PDB entry 5AZJ | X-ray diffraction, 2.61 A resolution | chains A and B

Chain A:
Molecule: Glycerol kinase
Organism: Trypanosoma brucei gambiense
Notes: EC 2.7.1.30
UniProtKB: D3KVM3 (D3KVM3_TRYBG); numbering as in UniProt (aligned over 1-512)
Sequence (518 residues; each row starts with the number of its first residue; numbers below 1 keep their minus sign (Gly-5 is residue -5)):
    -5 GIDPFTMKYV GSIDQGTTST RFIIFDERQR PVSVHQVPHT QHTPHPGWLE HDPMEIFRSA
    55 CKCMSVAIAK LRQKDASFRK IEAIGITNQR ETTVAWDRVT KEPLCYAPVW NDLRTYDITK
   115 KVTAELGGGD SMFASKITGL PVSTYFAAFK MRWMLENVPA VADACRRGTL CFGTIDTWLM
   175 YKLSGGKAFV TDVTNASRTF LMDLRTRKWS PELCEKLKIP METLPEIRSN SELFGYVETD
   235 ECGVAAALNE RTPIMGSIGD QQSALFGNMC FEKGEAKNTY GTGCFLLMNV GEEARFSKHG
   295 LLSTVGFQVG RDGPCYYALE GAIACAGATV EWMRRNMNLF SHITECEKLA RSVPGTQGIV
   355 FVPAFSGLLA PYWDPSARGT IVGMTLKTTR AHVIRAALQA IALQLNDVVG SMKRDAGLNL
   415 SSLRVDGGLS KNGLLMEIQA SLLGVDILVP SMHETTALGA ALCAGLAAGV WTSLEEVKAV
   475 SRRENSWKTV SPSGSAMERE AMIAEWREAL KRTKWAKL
Disordered / not traced: -5 to -2, 512
Construct notes: expression tag (-5 to 0)
Small-molecule neighbours: 4-nitrophenyl phosphate (4NP): Gly10, Thr11, Thr12, Ser13, Trp104, Thr276, Gly277, Phe279

Chain B:
Molecule: Glycerol kinase
Organism: Trypanosoma brucei gambiense
Notes: EC 2.7.1.30
UniProtKB: D3KVM3 (D3KVM3_TRYBG); numbering as in UniProt (aligned over 1-512)
Sequence (518 residues; numbered -5 to 512; the number before each row is that of its first residue; numbers below 1 keep their minus sign (Gly-5 is residue -5)):
    -5 GIDPFTMKYV GSIDQGTTST RFIIFDERQR PVSVHQVPHT QHTPHPGWLE HDPMEIFRSA
    55 CKCMSVAIAK LRQKDASFRK IEAIGITNQR ETTVAWDRVT KEPLCYAPVW NDLRTYDITK
   115 KVTAELGGGD SMFASKITGL PVSTYFAAFK MRWMLENVPA VADACRRGTL CFGTIDTWLM
   175 YKLSGGKAFV TDVTNASRTF LMDLRTRKWS PELCEKLKIP METLPEIRSN SELFGYVETD
   235 ECGVAAALNE RTPIMGSIGD QQSALFGNMC FEKGEAKNTY GTGCFLLMNV GEEARFSKHG
   295 LLSTVGFQVG RDGPCYYALE GAIACAGATV EWMRRNMNLF SHITECEKLA RSVPGTQGIV
   355 FVPAFSGLLA PYWDPSARGT IVGMTLKTTR AHVIRAALQA IALQLNDVVG SMKRDAGLNL
   415 SSLRVDGGLS KNGLLMEIQA SLLGVDILVP SMHETTALGA ALCAGLAAGV WTSLEEVKAV
   475 SRRENSWKTV SPSGSAMERE AMIAEWREAL KRTKWAKL
Disordered / not traced: -5 to -2, 512
Construct notes: expression tag (-5 to 0)
Modified residues: Thr276 (phosphothreonine; TPO)
Disulfides: Cys278-Cys319

How chain A and chain B interact:
Residue-residue contacts - 72 pairs, chain A then chain B:
  Trp326(A) - Met378(B)  hydrophobic
  Trp326(A) - Thr379(B)  hydrogen bond (side chain-backbone)
  Trp326(A) - Leu380(B)
  Trp326(A) - Thr382(B)  hydrogen bond (side chain-backbone)
  Arg329(A) - Leu380(B)  hydrogen bond (side chain-backbone)
  Asn330(A) - Leu380(B)  hydrogen bond (side chain-backbone)
  Asn330(A) - Thr382(B)  hydrogen bond (side chain-backbone)
  Asn330(A) - Thr383(B)
  Asn330(A) - Arg384(B)  hydrogen bond (backbone-backbone)
  Met331(A) - Leu333(B)
  Met331(A) - Thr383(B)
  Met331(A) - Arg384(B)
  Met331(A) - Val387(B)  hydrophobic
  Asn332(A) - Asn332(B)  hydrogen bond (side chain-backbone)
  Asn332(A) - Arg384(B)
  Leu333(A) - Met331(B)
  Leu333(A) - Leu333(B)  hydrophobic
  Gly352(A) - Trp509(B)  hydrogen bond (backbone-side chain)
  Val354(A) - Trp509(B)  hydrophobic
  Phe355(A) - Met378(B)  hydrophobic
  Phe359(A) - Met378(B)
  Phe359(A) - Thr379(B)
  Phe359(A) - Leu380(B)
  Arg372(A) - Gly377(B)
  Arg372(A) - Met378(B)
  Arg372(A) - Thr379(B)
  Gly373(A) - Ile375(B)
  Gly373(A) - Val376(B)
  Gly373(A) - Gly377(B)  hydrogen bond (backbone-backbone)
  Gly373(A) - Met378(B)  hydrogen bond (backbone-backbone)
  Thr374(A) - Ile375(B)
  Ile375(A) - Gly373(B)
  Ile375(A) - Thr374(B)
  Ile375(A) - Ile375(B)  hydrogen bond (backbone-backbone)
  Val376(A) - Gly373(B)
  Val376(A) - Trp509(B)  hydrophobic
  Gly377(A) - Arg372(B)
  Gly377(A) - Gly373(B)
  Gly377(A) - Trp509(B)
  Met378(A) - Trp326(B)  hydrophobic
  Met378(A) - Phe355(B)  hydrophobic
  Met378(A) - Phe359(B)
  Met378(A) - Arg372(B)
  Met378(A) - Gly373(B)  hydrogen bond (backbone-backbone)
  Met378(A) - Ile375(B)  hydrophobic
  Thr379(A) - Trp326(B)  hydrogen bond (backbone-side chain)
  Thr379(A) - Phe359(B)
  Thr379(A) - Arg372(B)
  Leu380(A) - Trp326(B)
  Leu380(A) - Asn330(B)  hydrogen bond (backbone-side chain)
  Leu380(A) - Phe359(B)  hydrophobic
  Thr382(A) - Trp326(B)  hydrogen bond (backbone-side chain)
  Thr382(A) - Asn330(B)  hydrogen bond (backbone-side chain)
  Thr383(A) - Asn330(B)
  Thr383(A) - Met331(B)
  Arg384(A) - Asn330(B)  hydrogen bond (backbone-backbone)
  Arg384(A) - Met331(B)  hydrogen bond (backbone-side chain)
  Arg384(A) - Asn332(B)
  Val387(A) - Met331(B)  hydrophobic
  Glu499(A) - Trp509(B)
  Glu502(A) - Trp509(B)
  Ala503(A) - Trp509(B)
  Arg506(A) - Arg506(B)
  Arg506(A) - Lys508(B)  hydrogen bond (side chain-backbone)
  Lys508(A) - Arg506(B)  hydrogen bond (backbone-side chain)
  Trp509(A) - Gly352(B)  hydrogen bond (side chain-backbone)
  Trp509(A) - Val354(B)  hydrophobic
  Trp509(A) - Val376(B)  hydrophobic
  Trp509(A) - Gly377(B)
  Trp509(A) - Glu499(B)
  Trp509(A) - Glu502(B)
  Trp509(A) - Arg506(B)
Interface residues without a listed pair, chain A (33 interface residues in all): Cys319, Ala322, Ser360, Lys381
Interface residues without a listed pair, chain B (29 interface residues in all): Lys381, Ala503

Summary:
33 residues of chain A face 29 of chain B across their interface; the contacts include 21 hydrogen bonds.
Among the polar pairs are Trp326(A)-Thr379(B), Trp326(A)-Thr382(B) and Arg329(A)-Leu380(B). Bound to chain A:
4-nitrophenyl phosphate.
Here chain A is Glycerol kinase and chain B is Glycerol kinase, both from Trypanosoma brucei gambiense. Entry
5AZJ (Crystal structure of glycerol kinase from Trypanosoma brucei gambiense complexed with 4NP (with
disulfide bridge)) was determined by X-ray diffraction, deposited together with 5AZI.
